Entry 9J70 (X-ray diffraction, 2.50 A resolution); this record covers chains A and X.

Chain A (and X):
Molecule: Kelch-like ECH-associated protein 1
From: Homo sapiens
Notes: chain X of this document is another copy of the same molecule, construct and numbering; everything in this record applies to it too
UniProt: Q14145 (KEAP1_HUMAN); numbering as in UniProt (aligned over 322-609)
Chain sequence (288 residues; numbered 322 to 609; the number before each row is that of its first residue):
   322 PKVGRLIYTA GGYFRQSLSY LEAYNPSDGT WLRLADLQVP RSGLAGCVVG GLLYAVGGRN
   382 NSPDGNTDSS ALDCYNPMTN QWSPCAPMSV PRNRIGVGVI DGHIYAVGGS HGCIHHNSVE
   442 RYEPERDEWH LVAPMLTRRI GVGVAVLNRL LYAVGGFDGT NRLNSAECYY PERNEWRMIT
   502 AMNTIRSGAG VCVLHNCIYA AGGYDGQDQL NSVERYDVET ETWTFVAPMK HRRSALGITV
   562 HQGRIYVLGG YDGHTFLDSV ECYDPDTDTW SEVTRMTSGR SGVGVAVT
Disordered / not traced: 322-324
Swiss-Prot annotation at these positions:
  - site: Cys434 (Sensor for electrophilic agents)
  - modified residue: Cys434 (S-cGMP-cysteine)
  - natural variant: Gly333 (G333C: In a NSCLC cell line), Gly350 (G350S: In a NSCLC cell line), Gly364 (G364C: In a lung adenocarcinoma cell line), Gly430 (G430C: In a lung adenocarcinoma patient), Ala522 (A522V: In a breast cancer sample)
  - mutagenesis: Tyr334 (Y334A: Loss of interaction with NFE2L2/NRF2. Strongly reduces repression of NFE2L2/NRF2-dependent gene expression. Loss of interaction with PGAM5), Arg380 (R380A: Loss of interaction with NFE2L2/NRF2. Abolishes repression of NFE2L2/NRF2-dependent gene expression. Impaired interaction with SQSTM1/p62), Asn382 (N382A: Loss of interaction with NFE2L2/NRF2. Strongly reduces repression of NFE2L2/NRF2-dependent gene expression. Impaired interaction with SQSTM1/p62), Arg415 (R415A: Loss of interaction with NFE2L2/NRF2. Abolishes repression of NFE2L2/NRF2-dependent gene expression. Loss of interaction with PGAM5. Does not affect interaction with SQSTM1/p62), His436 (H436A: Loss of interaction with NFE2L2/NRF2. Abolishes repression of NFE2L2/NRF2-dependent gene expression. Does not affect interaction with SQSTM1/p62), Phe478 (F478A: Abolishes repression of NFE2L2/NRF2-dependent gene expression), Arg483 (R483A: Loss of interaction with NFE2L2/NRF2. Abolishes repression of NFE2L2/NRF2-dependent gene expression. Loss of interaction with PGAM5. Does not affect interaction with SQSTM1/p62), Tyr525 (Y525A: Loss of interaction with NFE2L2/NRF2. Strongly reduces repression of NFE2L2/NRF2-dependent gene expression. Abolishes interaction with SQSTM1/p62), Tyr572 (Y572A: Loss of interaction with NFE2L2/NRF2. Strongly reduces repression of NFE2L2/NRF2-dependent gene expression. Loss of interaction with PGAM5. Abolishes interaction with SQSTM1/p62)

How chain A and chain X interact:
Contacting residue pairs (21):
  Arg336(A) with Arg336(X)
  Gln337(A) with Tyr334(X)
  Pro384(A) with Arg415(X), hydrogen bond (backbone-side chain); Tyr572(X); Phe577(X), hydrophobic
  Asp385(A) with Arg415(X); Tyr525(X); Gln530(X), hydrogen bond; Ser555(X), hydrogen bond; Tyr572(X)
  Gly386(A) with Arg415(X); Arg483(X); Tyr525(X)
  Asn387(A) with Arg483(X), hydrogen bond (backbone-side chain)
  Thr388(A) with Arg483(X), hydrogen bond
  Gly433(A) with Cys434(X)
  Cys434(A) with Cys434(X), disulfide
  Tyr572(A) with Asp385(X), hydrogen bond (side chain-backbone)
  Gly574(A) with Asp385(X)
  His575(A) with Pro384(X); Asp385(X), salt bridge
Also at the interface, not in a pair above, chain A (13 interface residues in all): Ser383
Also at the interface, not in a pair above, chain X (16 interface residues in all): Gly386, Ile435, Phe478, Ser508
Cross-chain cystine bridges: Cys434(A)-Cys434(X)

Overview:
Chain A and chain X form an interface of 13 and 16 residues respectively; the contacts include 1 disulfide
bond, 6 hydrogen bonds and 1 salt bridge. Polar contacts include His575(A)-Asp385(X), Pro384(A)-Arg415(X) and
Asp385(A)-Gln530(X). Curated annotation (UniProt) lists 9 mutagenesis sites on chain A.
Both chains are Kelch-like ECH-associated protein 1 (Homo sapiens). Entry 9J70 (Crystal structure of Keap1
dimer) was determined by X-ray diffraction together with 9J71, 9J7F and 9J7G from the same study.
